PDB entry 2Y4V | X-ray diffraction, 1.80 A resolution | chains A and B

== Chain A ==
Name: Calmodulin
Source organism: Homo sapiens
Reference sequence: P62158 (CALM_HUMAN); numbering as in UniProt (aligned over 1-149)
Chain sequence (149 residues; each row starts with the number of its first residue):
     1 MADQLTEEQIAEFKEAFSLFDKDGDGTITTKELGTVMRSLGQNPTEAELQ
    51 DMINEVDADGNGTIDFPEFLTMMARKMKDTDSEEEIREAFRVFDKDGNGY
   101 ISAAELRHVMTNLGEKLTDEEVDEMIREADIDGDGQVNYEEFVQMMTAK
Unresolved in the structure: 1-3, 78-80
Bound ions: Ca2+ site 1: Asp21, Asp23, Asp25, Thr27, Glu32; Ca2+ site 2: Asp57, Asp59, Asn61, Thr63, Glu68; Ca2+ site 3: Asp94, Asp96, Asn98, Tyr100, Glu105; Ca2+ site 4: Asp130, Asp132, Asp134, Gln136, Glu141

== Chain B ==
Name: Death-associated protein kinase 1,
Notes: EC 2.7.11.1
Reference sequence: P53355 (DAPK1_HUMAN); numbering as in UniProt (aligned over 302-320)
Chain sequence (19 residues; each row starts with the number of its first residue):
   302 RKKYKQSVRLISLCQRLSR
Unresolved in the structure: 302-303, 320
Differences from the reference sequence: engineered mutation Tyr305 (Trp in P53355)

== Interface between chain A and chain B ==
Residue-residue contacts - 41 pairs, chain A then chain B:
  Ala16(A) with Leu311(B), hydrophobic
  Leu19(A) with Leu311(B), hydrophobic
  Phe20(A) with Cys315(B), hydrophobic
  Val36(A) with Cys315(B), hydrophobic
  Met37(A) with Cys315(B); Leu318(B), hydrophobic; Ser319(B)
  Leu40(A) with Ile312(B), hydrophobic; Cys315(B), hydrophobic
  Met52(A) with Leu318(B)
  Lys76(A) with Leu314(B); Arg317(B)
  Met77(A) with Arg317(B)
  Glu85(A) with Ser313(B); Arg317(B)
  Glu88(A) with Gln316(B), hydrogen bond (backbone-side chain)
  Ala89(A) with Val309(B), hydrophobic; Ser313(B); Gln316(B)
  Val92(A) with Ile312(B), hydrophobic; Gln316(B)
  Phe93(A) with Tyr305(B), hydrophobic; Val309(B), hydrophobic; Ile312(B), hydrophobic
  Ile101(A) with Tyr305(B)
  Leu106(A) with Tyr305(B), hydrophobic
  Val109(A) with Ile312(B), hydrophobic
  Met110(A) with Ser308(B)
  Leu113(A) with Ser308(B); Ile312(B), hydrophobic
  Met125(A) with Lys304(B); Tyr305(B)
  Val137(A) with Tyr305(B), hydrophobic
  Phe142(A) with Val309(B), hydrophobic
  Met145(A) with Tyr305(B), hydrophobic; Lys306(B), hydrogen bond (backbone-side chain)
  Met146(A) with Lys306(B), hydrogen bond (backbone-side chain); Val309(B), hydrophobic; Arg310(B)
  Thr147(A) with Lys306(B)
  Ala148(A) with Lys306(B), hydrogen bond (backbone-side chain)
Also at the interface, not in a pair above, chain A (33 interface residues in all): Leu33, Gln42, Phe69, Met72, Met73, Ile126, Glu128

== Overview ==
The interface between chain A and chain B involves 33 residues on one side and 15 on the other, with 4
hydrogen bonds. Polar contacts include Glu88(A)-Gln316(B), Met145(A)-Lys306(B) and Met146(A)-Lys306(B). The
Ca2+ site 1 is built by Asp21(A), Asp23(A), Asp25(A), Thr27(A) and Glu32(A).
Here chain A is Calmodulin (Homo sapiens) and chain B is Death-associated protein kinase 1,. Entry 2Y4V
(Crystal structure of human calmodulin in complex with a dap kinase-1 mutant (W305Y) peptide) was determined
by X-ray diffraction.
